PDB entry 3LZQ | X-ray diffraction, 1.41 A resolution | chains A and B

Chain A (and B):
Name: P19 protein
Organism: Campylobacter jejuni
Notes: chain B of this document is another copy of the same molecule, construct and numbering; everything in this record applies to it too
Reference sequence: A1W1R1 (A1W1R1_CAMJJ); residues 2-159 here correspond to UniProt positions 22-179 (UniProt number = residue number + 20)
Sequence (159 residues; row label = number of the first residue in the row):
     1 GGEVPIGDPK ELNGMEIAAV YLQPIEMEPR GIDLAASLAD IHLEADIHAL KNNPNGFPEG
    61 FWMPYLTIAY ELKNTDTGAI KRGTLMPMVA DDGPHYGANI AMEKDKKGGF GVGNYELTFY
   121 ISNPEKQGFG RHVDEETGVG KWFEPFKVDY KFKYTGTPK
Not modelled in the structure: 1, 159 (chain B: fully traced)
Construct notes: expression tag (1)
Bound ions: Mn2+: Glu3, Glu44, Asp92; Cu ion site 1: His42, Met88, His95 (shared with His132(B) of chain B); Cu ion site 2: His132 (shared with His42(B), Met88(B), His95(B) of chain B)

How chain A and chain B interact:
Contacting residue pairs (98; chain A residue first):
  Gln23(A) with Glu136(B); Thr137(B)
  Ile25(A) with His132(B); Asp134(B); Thr137(B)
  Glu26(A) with Arg131(B); His132(B); Val133(B), hydrogen bond (backbone-backbone); Asp134(B), hydrogen bond (backbone-side chain)
  Met27(A) with Arg131(B)
  Glu28(A) with Glu125(B); Gly130(B); Arg131(B), salt bridge; Val133(B)
  Pro29(A) with Glu125(B)
  Arg30(A) with Val133(B)
  His42(A) with His132(B), hydrogen bond
  Glu44(A) with His132(B)
  Asn55(A) with Val89(B)
  Gly56(A) with Ala90(B); Asp91(B); Asp92(B); Gly93(B), hydrogen bond (backbone-backbone)
  Phe57(A) with Val89(B), hydrophobic; Pro94(B), hydrophobic
  Pro58(A) with Gly93(B); Pro94(B)
  Gly60(A) with Phe61(B)
  Phe61(A) with Gly60(B); Trp62(B)
  Trp62(A) with Phe61(B); Pro64(B), hydrophobic; Tyr65(B), hydrophobic; Phe129(B), hydrophobic
  Pro64(A) with Trp62(B), hydrophobic
  Tyr65(A) with Trp62(B), hydrophobic; Tyr65(B), hydrogen bond (side chain-backbone); Pro87(B)
  Pro87(A) with Tyr65(B); Phe129(B); Gly130(B), hydrogen bond (backbone-backbone)
  Met88(A) with Phe129(B); Gly130(B); His132(B), hydrogen bond
  Val89(A) with Asn55(B); Phe57(B), hydrophobic; Phe129(B); Gly130(B), hydrogen bond (backbone-backbone); Arg131(B); His132(B), hydrogen bond (backbone-backbone)
  Ala90(A) with Gly56(B); His132(B); Thr137(B); Val139(B)
  Asp91(A) with Glu136(B); Thr137(B), hydrogen bond (backbone-backbone); Gly138(B); Val139(B)
  Gly93(A) with Gly56(B), hydrogen bond (backbone-backbone)
  Pro94(A) with Phe57(B), hydrophobic; Phe61(B)
  His95(A) with His132(B), hydrogen bond
  Glu125(A) with Pro29(B)
  Gly128(A) with Ile32(B); Met86(B)
  Phe129(A) with Trp62(B), hydrophobic; Pro87(B); Met88(B); Val89(B)
  Gly130(A) with Glu28(B); Met86(B); Pro87(B), hydrogen bond (backbone-backbone); Met88(B); Val89(B), hydrogen bond (backbone-backbone)
  Arg131(A) with Met27(B); Glu28(B), hydrogen bond (backbone-backbone); Val89(B)
  His132(A) with Ile25(B); Glu26(B); Met27(B); His42(B), hydrogen bond; Glu44(B), salt bridge; Met88(B), hydrogen bond; Val89(B), hydrogen bond (backbone-backbone); Ala90(B); His95(B), hydrogen bond
  Val133(A) with Glu26(B), hydrogen bond (backbone-backbone); Glu28(B)
  Asp134(A) with Ile25(B); Glu26(B)
  Glu136(A) with Gln23(B), hydrogen bond; Asp91(B)
  Thr137(A) with Ile25(B); Ala90(B); Asp91(B), hydrogen bond (backbone-backbone)
  Gly138(A) with Asp91(B)
  Val139(A) with Ala90(B); Asp91(B)
Also at the interface, not in a pair above, chain A (44 interface residues in all): Leu22, His48, Asp92, Tyr96, Gln127, Trp142
Also at the interface, not in a pair above, chain B (46 interface residues in all): Gly1, His48, Pro58, Leu66, Tyr96, Gln127, Gly128, Trp142

Summary:
44 residues of chain A and 46 residues of chain B are in contact, with 22 hydrogen bonds and 2 salt bridges.
Among the polar pairs are Glu28(A)-Arg131(B), His132(A)-Glu44(B) and Glu26(A)-Asp134(B). Glu3(A), Glu44(A) and
Asp92(A) coordinate Mn2+.
Both chains are P19 protein (Campylobacter jejuni). Entry 3LZQ (Crystal Structure Analysis of Manganese
treated P19 protein from Campylobacter jejuni at 1.41 A at pH ...) was determined by X-ray diffraction (same
publication as 3LZL, 3LZN, 3LZO, 3LZP and 3LZR).
